8XFE - chains A and C of the 5 polymer chains in the assembly; structure by electron microscopy, 2.98 A resolution.

# Chain A
Name: Dsr2(h171a)
Organism: Bacillus sp. DSM 5850
Sequence (1005 residues; each row starts with the number of its first residue):
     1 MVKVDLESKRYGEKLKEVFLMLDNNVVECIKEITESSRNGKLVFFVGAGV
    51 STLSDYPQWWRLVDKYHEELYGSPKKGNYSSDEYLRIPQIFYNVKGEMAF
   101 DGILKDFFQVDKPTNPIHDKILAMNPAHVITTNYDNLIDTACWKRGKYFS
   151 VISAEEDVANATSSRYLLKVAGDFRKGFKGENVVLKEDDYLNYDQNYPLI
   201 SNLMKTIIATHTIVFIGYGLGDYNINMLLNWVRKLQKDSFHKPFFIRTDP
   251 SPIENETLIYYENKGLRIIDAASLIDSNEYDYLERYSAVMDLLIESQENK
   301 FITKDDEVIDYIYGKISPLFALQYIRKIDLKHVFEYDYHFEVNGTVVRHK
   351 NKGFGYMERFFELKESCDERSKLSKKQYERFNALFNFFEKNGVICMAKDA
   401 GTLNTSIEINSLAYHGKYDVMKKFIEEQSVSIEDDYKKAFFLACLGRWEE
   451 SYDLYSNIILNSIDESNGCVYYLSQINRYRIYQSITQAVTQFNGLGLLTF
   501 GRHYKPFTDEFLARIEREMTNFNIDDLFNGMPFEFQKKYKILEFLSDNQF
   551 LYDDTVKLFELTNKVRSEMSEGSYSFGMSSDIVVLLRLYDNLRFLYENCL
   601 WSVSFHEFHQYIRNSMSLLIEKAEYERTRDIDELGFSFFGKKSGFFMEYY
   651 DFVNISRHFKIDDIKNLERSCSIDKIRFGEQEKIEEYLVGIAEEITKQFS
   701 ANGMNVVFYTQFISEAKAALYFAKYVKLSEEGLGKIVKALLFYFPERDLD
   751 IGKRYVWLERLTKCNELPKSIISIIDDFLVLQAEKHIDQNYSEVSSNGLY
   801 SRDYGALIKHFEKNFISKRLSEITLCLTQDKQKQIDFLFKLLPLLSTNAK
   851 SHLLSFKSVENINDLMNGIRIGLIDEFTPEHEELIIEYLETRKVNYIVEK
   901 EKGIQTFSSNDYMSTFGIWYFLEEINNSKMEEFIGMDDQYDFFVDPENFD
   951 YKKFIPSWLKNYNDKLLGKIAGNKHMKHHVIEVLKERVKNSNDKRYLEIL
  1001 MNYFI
Disordered / not traced: 1-24
From the paper describing this entry:
  - mutagenesis - Y71A, Y71A/R86A, Y71A/Y260A, Y71A/R86A/Y260A, Y260A, H349A, Y504A/K505A, Y574A/F576A/G577A, N702A/G703A/M704A, N961A: decreased catalytic activity
  - mutagenesis - R86A: unchanged catalytic activity
  - catalytic residues: Asn133 (from molecular simulation)
  - mutagenesis - N133A: abolished catalytic activity

# Chain C
Name: DSAD1
Organism: Phage #D
Sequence (115 residues; numbered 6 to 120; the number before each row is that of its first residue):
     6 KDTGATHDLVYHSKINTFVWDVEFDIVLSDSKELNKCYFVKCFNPYRING
    56 KCDFAVSSIDIFSEGKRLLIENEFNFKITKAVHVATSKDVTEIVLHLSER
   106 ISSPFPIVKEVVYLD

# How chain A and chain C interact
Pairs across the interface - 56 pairs, chain A then chain C:
  Tyr755(A) - Ile53(C)
  Val756(A) - Asp120(C)
  Ser796(A) - Val117(C)
  Asn797(A) - Cys47(C)  hydrogen bond (backbone-side chain)
  Asn797(A) - Val117(C)
  Asn797(A) - Asp120(C)
  Gly798(A) - Asp65(C)
  Leu799(A) - Asp120(C)
  Tyr800(A) - Asp65(C)  hydrogen bond
  Tyr800(A) - Arg72(C)  hydrogen bond
  Arg802(A) - Arg52(C)
  Arg802(A) - Ile53(C)  hydrogen bond (side chain-backbone)
  Arg802(A) - Asp58(C)  salt bridge
  Asp803(A) - Arg52(C)  salt bridge
  Ala806(A) - Ile53(C)
  His810(A) - Ile53(C)
  Asn863(A) - Glu76(C)  hydrogen bond (side chain-backbone)
  Asn863(A) - Asn77(C)
  Asn863(A) - Glu78(C)  hydrogen bond (side chain-backbone)
  Ile869(A) - Cys57(C)  hydrogen bond (backbone-side chain)
  Ser908(A) - Phe81(C)  hydrogen bond (side chain-backbone)
  Ser908(A) - Lys82(C)
  Ser909(A) - Glu78(C)
  Ser909(A) - Phe79(C)  hydrogen bond (side chain-backbone)
  Ser909(A) - Asn80(C)
  Ser909(A) - Phe81(C)
  Asn910(A) - Glu78(C)
  Asn910(A) - Asn80(C)
  Tyr912(A) - Glu78(C)
  Thr915(A) - Phe59(C)
  Ile918(A) - Phe59(C)  hydrophobic
  Trp919(A) - Cys57(C)  hydrogen bond (side chain-backbone)
  Glu924(A) - Lys56(C)
  Ser957(A) - Asn21(C)  hydrogen bond
  Lys960(A) - Ser18(C)  hydrogen bond (side chain-backbone)
  Lys960(A) - Lys19(C)
  Lys960(A) - Ile20(C)
  Lys960(A) - Val61(C)
  Asn961(A) - Phe59(C)
  Asn961(A) - Ala60(C)
  Asn961(A) - Val61(C)
  Tyr962(A) - Phe59(C)
  Tyr962(A) - Val61(C)
  Asn963(A) - Asn54(C)
  Asn963(A) - Asp58(C)
  Asn963(A) - Phe59(C)  hydrogen bond (backbone-backbone)
  Asn963(A) - Ala60(C)
  Asn963(A) - Val61(C)
  Asp964(A) - Pro50(C)
  Asp964(A) - Tyr51(C)
  Lys965(A) - Gly55(C)
  Lys965(A) - Lys56(C)
  Lys965(A) - Cys57(C)
  Lys965(A) - Asp58(C)  hydrogen bond (side chain-backbone)
  Asp993(A) - Ser18(C)
  Arg995(A) - Lys19(C)
Other interface residues (no listed pair), chain A (34 interface residues in all): Leu807, Asn867, Asp911, Leu966
Other interface residues (no listed pair), chain C (33 interface residues in all): Phe48, Asn49, Ser62, Phe110, Glu115
The authors on this interface:
  - interface residues, chain A: Arg802(A), Asn863(A), Ser908(A), Ser909(A), Trp919(A), Lys960(A), Asn963(A), Lys965(A)
  - interface residues, chain C: Ser18(C), Ile53(C), Cys57(C), Asp58(C), Phe59(C), Glu76(C), Phe79(C), Phe81(C)

# Overview
34 residues of chain A face 33 of chain C across their interface, with 14 hydrogen bonds and 2 salt bridges.
Polar pairs include Arg802(A)-Asp58(C), Asp803(A)-Arg52(C) and Asn797(A)-Cys47(C). From the paper: the
catalytic residue Asn133(A); Y71A, Y71A/R86A and Y71A/Y260A of chain A, among others, reduce catalytic
activity; 12 substitutions were tested in all.
Here chain A is Dsr2(h171a) (Bacillus sp. DSM 5850) and chain C is DSAD1 (Phage #D). Entry 8XFE (Cryo-EM
structure of defence-associated sirtuin 2 (DSR2) H171A protein in complex with DSR anti-defence 1(DSAD1)) was
determined by electron microscopy, deposited together with 8XEW and 8XFF.
